Entry 4KPS (X-ray diffraction, 2.59 A resolution); this record covers chains B and D of the 6 polymer chains in the assembly.

Chain B (and D):
Molecule: Hemagglutinin
From: Influenza A virus
Notes: fragment: HA2 chain; chain D of this document is another copy of the same molecule, construct and numbering; everything in this record applies to it too
Reference sequence: P13103 (HEMA_I77AF); residues 2-166 here correspond to UniProt positions 345-509 (UniProt number = residue number + 343)
Amino-acid sequence (165 residues; each row starts with the number of its first residue):
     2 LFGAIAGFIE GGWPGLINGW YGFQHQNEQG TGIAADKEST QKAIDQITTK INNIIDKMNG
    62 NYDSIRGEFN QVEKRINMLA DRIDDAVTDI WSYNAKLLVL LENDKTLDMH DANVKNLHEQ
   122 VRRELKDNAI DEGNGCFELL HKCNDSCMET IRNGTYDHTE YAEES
Disulfide bonds: Cys144-Cys148

How chain B and chain D interact:
Pairs across the interface (35):
  Leu2(B) - Phe3(D)
  Leu2(B) - Ala113(D)
  Leu2(B) - Asn117(D)
  Phe3(B) - Phe3(D)  hydrophobic
  Gly4(B) - Asn117(D)
  Phe9(B) - Arg124(D)
  Arg76(B) - Glu69(D)  hydrogen bond (side chain-backbone)
  Arg76(B) - Phe70(D)
  Arg76(B) - Glu74(D)  salt bridge
  Ile77(B) - Ile77(D)  hydrophobic
  Leu80(B) - Phe70(D)  hydrophobic
  Arg83(B) - Asn62(D)  hydrogen bond (side chain-backbone)
  Arg83(B) - Asp64(D)  salt bridge
  Arg83(B) - Ser65(D)  hydrogen bond (side chain-backbone)
  Ile84(B) - Ile84(D)  hydrophobic
  Asp86(B) - Asn62(D)  hydrogen bond
  Ala87(B) - Ile66(D)  hydrophobic
  Asp90(B) - Gly61(D)
  Asp90(B) - Asn62(D)  hydrogen bond (side chain-backbone)
  Asp90(B) - Trp92(D)
  Ile91(B) - Ile91(D)  hydrophobic
  Ile91(B) - Trp92(D)
  Tyr94(B) - Ile55(D)  hydrogen bond (side chain-backbone)
  Tyr94(B) - Lys58(D)
  Tyr94(B) - Met59(D)  hydrophobic
  Tyr94(B) - Trp92(D)  hydrophobic
  Tyr94(B) - Leu99(D)
  Asn95(B) - Asn95(D)
  Lys97(B) - Lys58(D)
  Lys97(B) - Asn60(D)
  Leu101(B) - Asn54(D)
  Leu102(B) - Glu103(D)
  Leu102(B) - Lys106(D)
  Glu133(B) - Lys127(D)
  Gly134(B) - Arg124(D)
Also at the interface, not in a pair above, chain B (22 interface residues in all): Leu98, Asp132
Also at the interface, not in a pair above, chain D (30 interface residues in all): Tyr63, Arg67, Gly68, Val88

In short:
The interface between chain B and chain D involves 22 residues on one side and 30 on the other; the contacts
include 6 hydrogen bonds and 2 salt bridges. Polar pairs include Arg76(B)-Glu74(D), Arg83(B)-Asp64(D) and
Arg76(B)-Glu69(D).
Both chains are Hemagglutinin (Influenza A virus). Entry 4KPS (Structure and receptor binding specificity of
the hemagglutinin H13 from avian influenza A virus H13N6) was determined by X-ray diffraction (same
publication as 4KPQ).
